7PP2 - chains A and B; structure by X-ray diffraction, 2.69 A resolution.

# Chain A
Name: Exocyst subunit Exo70 family protein
Organism: Oryza sativa
UniProtKB: A0A0N7KFC4 (A0A0N7KFC4_ORYSJ); the construct has insertions or renumbered stretches relative to UniProt, so the offset changes along the chain: 84-129 = UniProt 84-129; 157-175 = UniProt 158-176; 177-689 = UniProt 177-689
Amino-acid sequence (606 residues; numbered 84 to 689 plus 28 insertion-coded residues; 28 numbers in that range are skipped by the numbering (no residue carries them; nothing is unmodelled there); the number before each row is that of its first residue; a row labelled like 129A-129Z holds insertion residues (129A, then the next letters in order)):
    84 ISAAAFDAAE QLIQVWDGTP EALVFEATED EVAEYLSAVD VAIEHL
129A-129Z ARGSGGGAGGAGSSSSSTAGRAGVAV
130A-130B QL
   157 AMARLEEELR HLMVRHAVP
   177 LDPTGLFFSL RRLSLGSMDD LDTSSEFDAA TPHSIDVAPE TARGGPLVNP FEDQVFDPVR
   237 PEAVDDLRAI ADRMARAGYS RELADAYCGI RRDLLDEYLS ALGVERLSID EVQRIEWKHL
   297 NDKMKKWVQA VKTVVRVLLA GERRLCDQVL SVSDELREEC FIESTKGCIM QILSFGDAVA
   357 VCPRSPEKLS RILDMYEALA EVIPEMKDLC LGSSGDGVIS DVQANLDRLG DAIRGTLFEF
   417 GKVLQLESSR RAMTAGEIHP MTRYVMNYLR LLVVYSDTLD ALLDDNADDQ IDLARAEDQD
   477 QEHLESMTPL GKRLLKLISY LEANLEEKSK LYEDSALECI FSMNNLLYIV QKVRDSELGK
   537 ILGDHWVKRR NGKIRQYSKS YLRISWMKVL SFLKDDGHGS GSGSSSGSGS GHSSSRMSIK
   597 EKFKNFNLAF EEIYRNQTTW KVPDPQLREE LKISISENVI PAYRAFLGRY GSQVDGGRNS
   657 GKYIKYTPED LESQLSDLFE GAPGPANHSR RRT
Unresolved in the structure: 84, 129A-129Z, 130A-130B, 177-216, 231-256, 330-331, 461-482, 572-598, 648-659, 684-689
Reported in the primary citation:
  - specificity-determining residues: Phe416, Val419, Leu420, Met437 (proposed by the authors, not directly observed)

# Chain B
Name: AVR-Pii protein
Organism: Pyricularia oryzae
UniProtKB: C4B8B7 (C4B8B7_MAGOR); residues 20-70 here = UniProt positions 20-70
Amino-acid sequence (51 residues; numbered 20 to 70; the number before each row is that of its first residue):
    20 LPTPASLNGN TEVATISDVK LEARSDTTYH KCSKCGYGSD DSDAYFNHKC N
Unresolved in the structure: 20-43
Bound ions: Zn2+: Cys51, Cys54, His67, Cys69
Reported in the primary citation:
  - Zn2+ coordination: Cys51, Cys54, His67, Cys69
  - mutagenesis - Y64D: abolished binding to OsExo70F3
  - mutagenesis - Y64R, F65E: abolished signaling in response to Pii

# How chain A and chain B interact
Residue-residue contacts - 43 pairs, chain A then chain B:
  Ser361(A) - Asn66(B)  hydrogen bond
  Pro362(A) - Phe65(B)
  Pro362(A) - Asn66(B)
  Glu363(A) - Asp62(B)
  Glu363(A) - Asn66(B)  hydrogen bond (backbone-side chain)
  Phe416(A) - Phe65(B)  hydrophobic
  Val419(A) - Tyr64(B)  hydrogen bond (backbone-side chain)
  Val419(A) - Phe65(B)  hydrophobic
  Leu420(A) - Phe65(B)  hydrophobic
  Leu422(A) - Lys50(B)
  Leu422(A) - Cys51(B)
  Leu422(A) - Ser52(B)  hydrogen bond (backbone-side chain)
  Leu422(A) - Tyr64(B)
  Glu423(A) - Tyr48(B)
  Glu423(A) - His49(B)
  Glu423(A) - Lys50(B)  hydrogen bond (side chain-backbone)
  Glu423(A) - Tyr64(B)  hydrogen bond (backbone-side chain)
  Ser424(A) - Asp45(B)
  Ser424(A) - Lys50(B)  hydrogen bond (backbone-backbone)
  Ser424(A) - Ser52(B)  hydrogen bond
  Ser425(A) - Asp45(B)
  Ser425(A) - Thr47(B)  hydrogen bond (side chain-backbone)
  Ser425(A) - Tyr48(B)  hydrogen bond (side chain-backbone)
  Ser425(A) - His49(B)
  Ser425(A) - Lys50(B)
  Arg426(A) - Asp45(B)  hydrogen bond (backbone-side chain)
  Arg427(A) - Asp45(B)
  Arg427(A) - Thr46(B)
  Arg427(A) - Thr47(B)
  Arg427(A) - Tyr48(B)  hydrogen bond
  Arg427(A) - Asp59(B)  salt bridge
  Met429(A) - Tyr48(B)  hydrophobic
  His435(A) - Tyr48(B)  hydrogen bond (side chain-backbone)
  Pro436(A) - Ser61(B)  hydrogen bond (backbone-side chain)
  Met437(A) - His49(B)
  Met437(A) - Ser61(B)  hydrogen bond (backbone-side chain)
  Met437(A) - Phe65(B)  hydrophobic
  Tyr440(A) - Ser61(B)
  Tyr440(A) - Asp62(B)
  Tyr440(A) - Phe65(B)  hydrophobic
  Tyr440(A) - Asn66(B)
  Val441(A) - Phe65(B)  hydrophobic
  Lys504(A) - Tyr48(B)
Other interface residues (no listed pair), chain A (21 interface residues in all): Lys418, Ala428
Other interface residues (no listed pair), chain B (18 interface residues in all): Ser44, Lys53, His67, Cys69
Interface features reported in the paper:
  - pairs named by the authors: Phe416(A)-Phe65(B) (hydrophobic contact), Leu420(A)-Phe65(B) (hydrophobic contact), Met437(A)-Phe65(B) (hydrophobic contact), Tyr440(A)-Phe65(B) (hydrophobic contact), Val441(A)-Phe65(B) (hydrophobic contact)
  - interface residues, chain B: Asp45(B), Tyr48(B), His49(B), Tyr64(B), Asn66(B)
  - hot spots on chain B (mutagenesis) - Y64R, F65E: abolished binding to OsExo70F3

# Overview
Chain A and chain B form an interface of 21 and 18 residues respectively; the contacts include 15 hydrogen
bonds and 1 salt bridge. Polar pairs include Arg427(A)-Asp59(B), Ser361(A)-Asn66(B) and Glu363(A)-Asn66(B).
The paper describes hydrophobic contacts between Phe416(A) and Phe65(B), Leu420(A) and Phe65(B) and Met437(A)
and Phe65(B) among others. The paper reports that Y64D, Y64R and F65E of chain B abolish binding to OsExo70F3;
interface residues Asp45(B), Tyr48(B) and His49(B) among others.
Chain A is Exocyst subunit Exo70 family protein (Oryza sativa) and chain B is AVR-Pii protein (Pyricularia
oryzae); the structure, Complex of rice blast (Magnaporthe oryzae) effector protein AVR-Pii with the host
target Exo70F2 from Rice ..., was determined by X-ray diffraction.
